PDB entry 6XNT | X-ray diffraction, 3.10 A resolution | chains A and B

# Chain A (and B)
Protein: Carcinoembryonic antigen-related cell adhesion molecule 1
From: Homo sapiens
Notes: chain B of this document is another copy of the same molecule, construct and numbering; everything in this record applies to it too
UniProtKB: P13688 (CEAM1_HUMAN); residues 1-107 here correspond to UniProt positions 35-141 (UniProt number = residue number + 34)
Amino-acid sequence (107 residues; each row starts with the number of its first residue):
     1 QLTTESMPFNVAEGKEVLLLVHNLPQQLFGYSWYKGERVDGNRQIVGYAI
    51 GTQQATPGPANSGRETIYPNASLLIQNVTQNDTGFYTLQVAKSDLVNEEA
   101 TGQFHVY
Sequence notes: engineered mutation A91 (Ile125 in P13688)
Swiss-Prot annotation at these positions:
  - modified residue: Q1 (Pyrrolidone carboxylic acid)
  - glycosylation (N-linked (GlcNAc...) asparagine): N70, N77, N81
From the paper describing this entry:
  - self-association interface (contacts with another copy of this molecule); pairs are residue here / residue on that copy: F29-F29 (hydrophobic contact), Q89-Q89 (hydrogen bond)
  - mutagenesis - I91A: decreased binding to another copy of this molecule

# Interface between chain A and chain B
Residue-residue contacts (49):
  F29(A) with F29(B), hydrophobic; K92(B); L95(B)
  G30(A) with L95(B)
  Y31(A) with L95(B)
  S32(A) with L95(B), hydrogen bond (side chain-backbone)
  Y34(A) with N97(B); E99(B)
  R38(A) with E37(B); R38(B)
  V39(A) with V39(B), hydrophobic; Q89(B)
  D40(A) with E99(B)
  G41(A) with E99(B), hydrogen bond (backbone-side chain)
  Q44(A) with L95(B), hydrogen bond (side chain-backbone); V96(B); N97(B)
  G47(A) with D94(B); L95(B)
  Y48(A) with L95(B)
  A49(A) with S93(B); L95(B)
  Q54(A) with D94(B)
  T56(A) with D94(B); V96(B)
  Q89(A) with V39(B); Q89(B), hydrogen bond; N97(B), hydrogen bond
  A91(A) with L95(B), hydrophobic
  S93(A) with F29(B); A49(B)
  D94(A) with G47(B)
  L95(A) with F29(B), hydrophobic; Y31(B); S32(B), hydrogen bond (backbone-side chain); Q44(B), hydrogen bond (backbone-side chain); G47(B); Y48(B); A49(B), hydrophobic; A91(B), hydrophobic
  V96(A) with Q44(B); T56(B)
  N97(A) with S32(B); Y34(B); Q44(B); Q89(B)
  E99(A) with V39(B); D40(B); G41(B), hydrogen bond (side chain-backbone)
Other interface residues (no listed pair), chain A (24 interface residues in all): K92
Other interface residues (no listed pair), chain B (25 interface residues in all): G30, P57

# Summary
24 residues of chain A face 25 of chain B across their interface, with 8 hydrogen bonds. Polar contacts
include S32(A)-L95(B), G41(A)-E99(B) and Q44(A)-L95(B). The paper reports that I91A of chain A reduces binding
to another copy of this molecule; a self-association interface involving F29(A) and Q89(A).
Chain A and chain B are both Carcinoembryonic antigen-related cell adhesion molecule 1 (Homo sapiens); the
structure, Crystal structure of I91A mutant of human CEACAM1, was determined by X-ray diffraction, deposited
together with 6XNO, 6XNW and 6XO1.
